PDB entry 3J46 | electron microscopy, 10.10 A resolution (very low resolution: no residue pairs are listed; an interface is given only as per-side residue counts) | chains y and T of the 14 polymer chains in the assembly

== Chain y ==
Name: Protein translocase subunit SecY
Source organism: Escherichia coli
UniProtKB: P0AGA2 (SECY_ECOLI); residues 6-440 here = UniProt positions 6-440
Chain sequence (437 residues; each row starts with the number of its first residue):
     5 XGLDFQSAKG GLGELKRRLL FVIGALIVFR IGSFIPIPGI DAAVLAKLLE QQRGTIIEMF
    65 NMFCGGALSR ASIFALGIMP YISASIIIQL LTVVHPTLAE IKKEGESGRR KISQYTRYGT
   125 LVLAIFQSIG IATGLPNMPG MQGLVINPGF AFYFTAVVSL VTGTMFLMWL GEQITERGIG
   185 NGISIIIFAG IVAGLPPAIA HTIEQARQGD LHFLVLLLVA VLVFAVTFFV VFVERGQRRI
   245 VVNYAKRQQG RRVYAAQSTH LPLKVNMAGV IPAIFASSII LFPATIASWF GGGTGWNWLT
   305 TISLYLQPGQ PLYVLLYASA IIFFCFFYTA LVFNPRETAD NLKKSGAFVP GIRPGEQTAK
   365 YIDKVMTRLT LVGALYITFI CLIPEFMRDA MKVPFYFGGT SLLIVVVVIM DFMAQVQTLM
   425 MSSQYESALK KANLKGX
Construct notes: acetylation (5); engineered mutation C68 (Ser in P0AGA2); amidation (441)
Modified / non-standard residues: ACE (acetyl group) at position 5; NH2 (amino group) at position 441

== Chain T ==
Name: 50S ribosomal protein L23P
Source organism: Escherichia coli
UniProtKB: P0ADZ0 (RL23_ECOLI); numbering as in UniProt (aligned over 1-100)
Chain sequence (100 residues; row label = number of the first residue in the row):
     1 MIREERLLKV LRAPHVSEKA STAMEKSNTI VLKVAKDATK AEIKAAVQKL FEVEVEVVNT
    61 LVVKGKVKRH GQRIGRRSDW KKAYVTLKEG QNLDFVGGAE

== Interface between chain y and chain T ==
At this resolution (10 A) residue pairs are not listed: 9 residues of chain y and 7 of chain T lie at the interface.

== Summary ==
The interface between chain y and chain T involves 9 residues on one side and 7 on the other.
Chain y is Protein translocase subunit SecY and chain T is 50S ribosomal protein L23P, both from Escherichia
coli; the structure, Structure of the SecY protein translocation channel in action, was determined by electron
microscopy (same publication as 3J45).
